PDB entry 7RD5 | X-ray diffraction, 3.60 A resolution | chains A and F of the 3 polymer chains in the assembly

== Chain A ==
Protein: 1C12 Fab Light Chain
From: Mus musculus
Notes: engineered mutation(s): N5Q, 215-220 is an expression tag; antibody fragment or engineered binder
Amino-acid sequence (220 residues; numbered 1 to 220; the number before each row is that of its first residue):
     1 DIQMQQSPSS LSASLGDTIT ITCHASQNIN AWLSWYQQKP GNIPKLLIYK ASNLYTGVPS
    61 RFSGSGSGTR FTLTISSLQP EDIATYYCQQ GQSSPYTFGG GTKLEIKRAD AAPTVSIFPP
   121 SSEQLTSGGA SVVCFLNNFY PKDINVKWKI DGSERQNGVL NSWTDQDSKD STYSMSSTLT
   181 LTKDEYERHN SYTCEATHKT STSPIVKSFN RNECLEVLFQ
Disulfide bonds: Cys23-Cys88, Cys134-Cys194

== Chain F ==
Protein: Tetraspanin-15
From: Homo sapiens
UniProtKB: O95858 (TSN15_HUMAN); numbering as in UniProt (aligned over 115-230)
Amino-acid sequence (122 residues; each row starts with the number of its first residue):
   115 TFRQQTIDFL NDNIRRGIEN YYDDLDFKNI MDFVQKKFKC CGGEDYRDWS KNQYHDCSAP
   175 GPLACGVPYT CCIRDTTEVV NTMCGYKTID KERFSVQDVI YVRGCTNAVI IWFMDNLEVL
   235 FQ
Sequence notes: engineered mutation Gln118 (Asn in O95858), Asp189 (Asn in O95858); expression tag (231-236)
Disulfide bonds: Cys154-Cys219, Cys155-Cys185, Cys171-Cys179, Cys186-Cys198
UniProt features mapped onto this chain:
  - glycosylation: Asn230 (N-linked (GlcNAc...) asparagine)
  - mutagenesis: Asn166 to His169 (Alsmost abolishes interaction with ADAM10. Decreases maturation of ADAM10 and CDH2/N-cadherin cleavage), Val193 to Thr196 (No effect on interaction with ADAM10. Decreases maturation of ADAM10. No effect on CDH2/N-cadherin cleavage), Asp204 to Glu206 (No effect on interaction with ADAM10. No effect on maturation of ADAM10. No effect on CDH2/N-cadherin cleavage)
Reported in the primary citation:
  - mutagenesis - V193A/N195A/T196A, D204A/K205A/E206A: unchanged catalytic activity

== How chain A and chain F interact ==
Pairs across the interface - 8 pairs, chain A then chain F:
  Trp32(A) - Lys205(F)
  Trp32(A) - Val210(F)  hydrophobic
  Gly91(A) - Asp204(F)
  Gly91(A) - Lys205(F)  hydrogen bond (backbone-side chain)
  Gln92(A) - Lys201(F)
  Gln92(A) - Lys205(F)  hydrogen bond (backbone-side chain)
  Ser94(A) - Asp204(F)  hydrogen bond
  Tyr96(A) - Asp204(F)  hydrogen bond
Interface residues without a listed pair, chain F (5 interface residues in all): Ser209

== Summary ==
The chain A/chain F interface involves 5 residues from each chain; the contacts include 4 hydrogen bonds.
Among the polar pairs are Gly91(A)-Lys205(F), Gln92(A)-Lys205(F) and Ser94(A)-Asp204(F). Curated annotation
(UniProt) lists 11 mutagenesis sites on chain F. From the paper: V193A/N195A/T196A and D204A/K205A/E206A of
chain F leave catalytic activity unchanged.
Here chain A is 1C12 Fab Light Chain (Mus musculus) and chain F is Tetraspanin-15 (Homo sapiens). Entry 7RD5
(Crystal structure of Tspan15 large extracellular loop (Tspan15 LEL) in complex with 1C12 Fab) was determined
by X-ray diffraction, deposited together with 7RDB.
